6YTO - chains N and O of the 20 polymer chains in the assembly; structure by electron microscopy, 4.24 A resolution (low resolution: residue-level contacts below are approximate; hydrogen-bond / salt-bridge calls are withheld).

# Chain N (and O)
Protein: Calcium homeostasis modulator protein 4
From: Homo sapiens
Notes: chain O of this document is another copy of the same molecule, construct and numbering; everything in this record applies to it too
UniProt: Q5JW98 (CAHM4_HUMAN); residues 1-314 here = UniProt positions 1-314
Chain sequence (314 residues; each row starts with the number of its first residue):
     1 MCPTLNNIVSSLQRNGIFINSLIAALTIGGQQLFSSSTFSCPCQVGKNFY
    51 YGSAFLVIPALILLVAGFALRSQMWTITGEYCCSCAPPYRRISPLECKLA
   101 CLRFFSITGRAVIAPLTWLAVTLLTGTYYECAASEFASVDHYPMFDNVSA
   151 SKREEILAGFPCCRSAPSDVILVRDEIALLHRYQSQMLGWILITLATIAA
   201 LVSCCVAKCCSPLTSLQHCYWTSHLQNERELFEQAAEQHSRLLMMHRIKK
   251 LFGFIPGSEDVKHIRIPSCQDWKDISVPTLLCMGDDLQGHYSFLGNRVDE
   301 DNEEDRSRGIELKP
Not modelled in the structure: 1-3, 84-93, 281-314
Cystine bridges: Cys41-Cys131, Cys43-Cys162

# How chain N and chain O interact
Residue-residue contacts (54):
  Thr4(N) - Asn6(O)
  Ile17(N) - Leu70(O)
  Leu124(N) - Phe34(O)
  Leu124(N) - Thr38(O)
  Glu176(N) - Gln44(O)
  Leu179(N) - Ser40(O)
  Leu179(N) - Cys41(O)
  Leu179(N) - Pro42(O)
  Leu179(N) - Cys43(O)
  Leu179(N) - Cys162(O)
  Leu180(N) - Lys47(O)
  Arg182(N) - Ser40(O)
  Tyr183(N) - Lys47(O)
  Tyr183(N) - Tyr50(O)
  Tyr183(N) - Tyr51(O)
  Gln186(N) - Thr38(O)
  Gln186(N) - Tyr51(O)
  Gln186(N) - Phe55(O)
  Met187(N) - Tyr50(O)
  Met187(N) - Tyr51(O)
  Met187(N) - Ala54(O)
  Trp190(N) - Ala54(O)
  Trp190(N) - Phe55(O)
  Trp190(N) - Ile58(O)
  Trp190(N) - Pro59(O)
  Thr194(N) - Ile58(O)
  Thr197(N) - Ile62(O)
  Cys204(N) - Trp75(O)
  Lys208(N) - Gly79(O)
  Leu216(N) - Phe232(O)
  Cys219(N) - Glu233(O)
  Tyr220(N) - Ala236(O)
  Tyr220(N) - His239(O)
  Ser223(N) - Glu237(O)
  His224(N) - Ser240(O)
  His224(N) - Arg247(O)
  His224(N) - Pro278(O)
  Asn227(N) - Arg241(O)
  Glu228(N) - Met244(O)
  Phe232(N) - Met244(O)
  Phe232(N) - Ile248(O)
  Phe232(N) - Ile275(O)
  Ala235(N) - Ile248(O)
  Ala235(N) - Phe252(O)
  Ala235(N) - Pro256(O)
  Ala236(N) - Phe252(O)
  Gln238(N) - Phe254(O)
  Gln238(N) - Pro256(O)
  Gln238(N) - Ser258(O)
  His239(N) - Phe252(O)
  His239(N) - Phe254(O)
  His239(N) - Ile264(O)
  His239(N) - Arg265(O)
  Leu242(N) - Val261(O)
Other interface residues (no listed pair), chain N (35 interface residues in all): Leu95, Thr125, Ile193, Leu201, Cys205, Leu231, Gln234
Other interface residues (no listed pair), chain O (51 interface residues in all): Val65, Ala69, Glu155, Arg229, Leu243, Met245, Leu251, Ile255, Gly257, Pro267, Trp272, Leu280

# Summary
Chain N and chain O form an interface of 35 and 51 residues respectively.
Both chains are Calcium homeostasis modulator protein 4 (Homo sapiens). Entry 6YTO (Cryo-EM structure of a
dimer of decameric human CALHM4 in the presence of Ca2+) was determined by electron microscopy (same
publication as 6YTK, 6YTL, 6YTQ, 6YTV and 6YTX).
